9BNP - chains E and H of the 8 polymer chains in the assembly; structure by electron microscopy, 3.17 A resolution.

Chain E:
Name: Envelope glycoprotein Gp120
Source organism: Human immunodeficiency virus 1
UniProt: Q2N0S6 (Q2N0S6_9HIV1); aligned to UniProt positions 32-499 over residues 33-505 (the alignment contains insertions or deletions, so no single offset holds)
Amino-acid sequence (468 residues; row label = number of the first residue in the row; note: 30 numbers in that range are skipped by the numbering (no residue carries them; nothing is unmodelled there); a row labelled like 186A-186K holds insertion residues (186A, then the next letters in order)):
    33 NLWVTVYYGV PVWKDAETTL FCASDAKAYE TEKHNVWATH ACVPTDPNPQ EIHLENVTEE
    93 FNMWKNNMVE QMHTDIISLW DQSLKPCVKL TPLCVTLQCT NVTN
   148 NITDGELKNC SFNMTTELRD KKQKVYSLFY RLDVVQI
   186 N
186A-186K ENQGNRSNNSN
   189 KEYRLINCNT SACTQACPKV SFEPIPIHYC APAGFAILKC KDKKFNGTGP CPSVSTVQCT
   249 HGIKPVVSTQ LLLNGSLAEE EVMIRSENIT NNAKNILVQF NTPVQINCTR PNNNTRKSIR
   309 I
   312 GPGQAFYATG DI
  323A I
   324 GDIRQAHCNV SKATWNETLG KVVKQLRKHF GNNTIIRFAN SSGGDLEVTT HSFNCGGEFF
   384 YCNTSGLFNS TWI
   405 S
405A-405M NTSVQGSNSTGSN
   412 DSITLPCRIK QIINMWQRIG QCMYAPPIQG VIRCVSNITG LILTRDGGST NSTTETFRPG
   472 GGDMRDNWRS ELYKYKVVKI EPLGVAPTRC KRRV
Not modelled in the structure: 58-65, 186A-186K, 405A-405M
Differences from the reference sequence: conflict Cys201 (Ile200 in Q2N0S6), Asn332 (Thr330 in Q2N0S6), Cys433 (Ala430 in Q2N0S6), Cys501 (Ala498 in Q2N0S6)
Cystine bridges: Cys54-Cys74, Cys119-Cys205, Cys126-Cys196, Cys131-Cys157, Cys201-Cys433, Cys218-Cys247, Cys228-Cys239, Cys296-Cys331, Cys378-Cys445, Cys385-Cys418
Glycans and other covalent adducts: N-acetylglucosamine (NAG) linked to Asn88, Asn133, Asn156, Asn160, Asn197, Asn234, Asn262, Asn276, Asn295, Asn301, Asn332, Asn339, Asn355, Asn363, Asn386, Asn392, Asn448
What the authors report for this chain:
  - post-translational modification sites: Asn156, Asn160

Chain H:
Name: V033-a.01 heavy chain
Source organism: Macaca mulatta
Amino-acid sequence (132 residues; numbered 1 to 113 plus 19 insertion-coded residues; the number before each row is that of its first residue; a row labelled like 82A-82C holds insertion residues (82A, then the next letters in order)):
     1 EVQLVESGGG LAKPGGSLRL SCAASGFTFS DFWMNWVRQT PGKGLEWISG IN
   52A S
    53 GGGYTFYADS VKGRFTISRD NSKNTLSLQM
82A-82C NSL
    83 RAEDTAVYFC ARVDGDDY
100A-100O GYFDTVPGDSKKYYF
   101 KHWGPGVLVT VSS
Cystine bridges: Cys22-Cys92

How chain E and chain H interact:
Pairs across the interface (17; chain E residue first):
  Ser158(E) - Tyr100(H)  hydrogen bond
  Asn160(E) - Phe100C(H)
  Thr163(E) - Tyr100B(H)  hydrogen bond
  Lys168(E) - Phe100C(H)
  Lys168(E) - Asp100D(H)  salt bridge
  Lys169(E) - Tyr100B(H)
  Lys169(E) - Phe100C(H)  hydrogen bond (backbone-backbone)
  Gln170(E) - Gly100A(H)
  Gln170(E) - Tyr100B(H)
  Gln170(E) - Phe100C(H)
  Lys171(E) - Ser30(H)
  Lys171(E) - Asp31(H)  salt bridge
  Lys171(E) - Asp99(H)  salt bridge
  Lys171(E) - Tyr100(H)
  Lys171(E) - Gly100A(H)  hydrogen bond (backbone-backbone)
  Lys171(E) - Phe100C(H)
  Tyr173(E) - Tyr100(H)  hydrophobic
Also at the interface, not in a pair above, chain E (11 interface residues in all): Glu164, Asp167, Val172
Also at the interface, not in a pair above, chain H (9 interface residues in all): Pro100G
The authors on this interface:
  - specific contacts: Lys171(E)-Asp99(H) (salt bridge), Lys171(E)-Asp31(H) (salt bridge), Phe100C(H)-Lys169(E) (hydrogen bond), Gly100A(H)-Lys171(E), Tyr100B(H)-Lys168(E)
  - epitope / paratope residues, chain E: Lys168(E), Lys169(E), Lys171(E)
  - epitope / paratope residues, chain H: Asp31(H), Asp99(H), Gly100A(H), Tyr100B(H), Phe100C(H), Asp100D(H)

Summary:
The interface between chain E and chain H involves 11 residues on one side and 9 on the other, with 4 hydrogen
bonds and 3 salt bridges. Polar contacts include Lys168(E)-Asp100D(H), Lys171(E)-Asp31(H) and
Lys171(E)-Asp99(H). The paper describes salt bridges between Lys171(E) and Asp99(H) and Lys171(E) and
Asp31(H); a hydrogen bond between Phe100C(H) and Lys169(E); contacts between Gly100A(H) and Lys171(E) and
Tyr100B(H) and Lys168(E). From the paper: epitope/paratope residues Lys168(E), Lys169(E) and Asp31(H) among
others; modification sites Asn156(E) and Asn160(E).
Chain E is Envelope glycoprotein Gp120 (Human immunodeficiency virus 1) and chain H is V033-a.01 heavy chain
(Macaca mulatta); the structure, Cryo-EM structure of rhesus antibody V033-a.01 in complex with HIV-1 Env
BG505 DS-SOSIP, was determined by electron microscopy (same publication as 9BNK, 9BNM, 9BTH, 9BTI, 9BTJ, 9BTL
and 9BTV).
